Entry 5WLE (X-ray diffraction, 1.95 A resolution); this record covers chains A and C.

== Chain A ==
Protein: Protein partner of snf, isoform A
Organism: Drosophila melanogaster
Notes: EC 3.6.-.-
UniProt: Q9VG78 (Q9VG78_DROME); residue numbers follow UniProt; this construct covers 904-965
Sequence (63 residues; each row starts with the number of its first residue):
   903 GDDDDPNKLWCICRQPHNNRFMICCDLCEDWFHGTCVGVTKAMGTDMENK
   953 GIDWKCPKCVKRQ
Unresolved in the structure: 903-904, 964-965
Sequence notes: expression tag (903)
Metal / ion sites: Zn2+ site 1: Cys913, Cys915, His935, Cys938; Zn2+ site 2: Cys927, Cys930, Cys958, Cys961
Reported in the primary citation:
  - conformationally variable residues (side-chain flip): Trp912, His919, Met924
  - mutagenesis - H919A: decreased binding to H3K4me3

== Chain C ==
Protein: H3K4me3 Peptide
Sequence (12 residues; numbered 1 to 12; the number before each row is that of its first residue):
     1 ARTKQTARKSTG
Unresolved in the structure: 8-12
Modified / non-standard residues: Lys4 (N-trimethyllysine; M3L)
Reported in the primary citation:
  - post-translational modification sites: Lys4

== Chain A / chain C interface ==
Pairs across the interface (29):
  Asp906(A) with Lys4(C)
  Trp912(A) with Lys4(C)
  His919(A) with Lys4(C)
  Asn921(A) with Gln5(C)
  Arg922(A) with Lys4(C); Gln5(C)
  Phe923(A) with Thr3(C); Lys4(C); Gln5(C); Thr6(C)
  Met924(A) with Thr3(C); Lys4(C), hydrogen bond (backbone-backbone)
  Ile925(A) with Ala1(C), hydrophobic; Arg2(C)
  Cys926(A) with Ala1(C); Arg2(C), hydrogen bond (backbone-backbone)
  Asp928(A) with Ala1(C), hydrogen bond (side chain-backbone)
  Trp933(A) with Arg2(C); Thr3(C); Lys4(C)
  Lys943(A) with Gln5(C); Thr6(C); Ala7(C)
  Gly946(A) with Thr3(C)
  Thr947(A) with Thr6(C)
  Glu950(A) with Ala1(C); Arg2(C); Thr3(C), hydrogen bond
  Trp956(A) with Ala1(C), hydrophobic
Also at the interface, not in a pair above, chain A (19 interface residues in all): Asp905, Ile954, Asp955
Interface features reported in the paper:
  - residue pairs: Asp906(A)-Lys4(C), Trp912(A)-Lys4(C) (cation-pi contact), His919(A)-Lys4(C) (cation-pi contact), Asn921(A)-Gln5(C) (hydrogen bond), Met924(A)-Lys4(C) (hydrophobic contact), Asp928(A)-Ala1(C), Trp933(A)-Lys4(C) (cation-pi contact), Glu950(A)-Thr3(C) (hydrogen bond), Glu950(A)-Ala1(C) (water-mediated contact), Ile954(A)-Ala1(C) (water-mediated contact)
  - interface residues, chain A: Met924(A), Cys926(A)

== In short ==
Chain A and chain C form an interface of 19 and 7 residues respectively; the contacts include 4 hydrogen
bonds. Polar pairs include Asp928(A)-Ala1(C), Glu950(A)-Thr3(C) and Met924(A)-Lys4(C). The authors report
contacts between Asp906(A) and Lys4(C) and Asp928(A) and Ala1(C); cation-pi contacts between Trp912(A) and
Lys4(C), His919(A) and Lys4(C) and Trp933(A) and Lys4(C); hydrogen bonds between Asn921(A) and Gln5(C) and
Glu950(A) and Thr3(C). The paper reports that H919A of chain A reduces binding to H3K4me3; interface residues
Met924(A) and Cys926(A).
Here chain A is Protein partner of snf, isoform A (Drosophila melanogaster) and chain C is H3K4me3 Peptide.
Entry 5WLE (Crystal structure of the PPS PHD finger in complex with H3K4me3) was determined by X-ray
diffraction (same publication as 5WLF).
